PDB entry 1C5D | X-ray diffraction, 2.40 A resolution | chains L and A of the 4 polymer chains in the assembly

== Chain L (and A) ==
Molecule: Monoclonal antibody against the main immunogenic region of the human muscle acetylcholine receptor
Organism: Rattus norvegicus
Notes: fragment: fab fragment, heavy chain; antibody fragment or engineered binder; chain A of this document is another copy of the same molecule, construct and numbering; everything in this record applies to it too
Amino-acid sequence (213 residues; each row starts with the number of its first residue):
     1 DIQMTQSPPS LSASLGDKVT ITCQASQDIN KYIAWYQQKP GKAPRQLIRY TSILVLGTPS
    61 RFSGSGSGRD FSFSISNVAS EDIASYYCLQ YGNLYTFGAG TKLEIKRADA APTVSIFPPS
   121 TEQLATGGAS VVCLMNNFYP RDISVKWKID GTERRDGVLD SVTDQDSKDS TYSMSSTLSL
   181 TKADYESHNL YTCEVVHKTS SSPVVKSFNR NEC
Cystine bridges: C23-C88, C133-C193

== Interface between chain L and chain A ==
Contacting residue pairs (6; chain L residue first):
  L15(L) - R49(A)
  L15(L) - I53(A)  hydrophobic
  N77(L) - I53(A)
  N77(L) - L54(A)
  A79(L) - L56(A)  hydrophobic
  E81(L) - L56(A)
Also at the interface, not in a pair above, chain L (6 interface residues in all): G16, R61
Also at the interface, not in a pair above, chain A (5 interface residues in all): S52
The authors on this interface:
  - residue pairs: L15(L)-I53(A), N77(L)-L54(A), E81(L)-L56(A)

== In short ==
6 residues of chain L face 5 of chain A across their interface. The paper describes contacts between L15(L)
and I53(A), N77(L) and L54(A) and E81(L) and L56(A).
Chain L and chain A are both Monoclonal antibody against the main immunogenic region of the human muscle
acetylcholine receptor (Rattus norvegicus); the structure, The crystal structure of the fab fragment of a rat
monoclonal antibody against the main immunogenic ..., was determined by X-ray diffraction.
